PDB entry 5NAH | X-ray diffraction, 1.75 A resolution | chain A

# Chain A
Molecule: Kynurenine 3-monooxygenase
Source organism: Pseudomonas fluorescens
Notes: EC 1.14.13.9
Reference sequence: Q84HF5 (KMO_PSEFL); residues 1-461 here = UniProt positions 1-461
Amino-acid sequence (461 residues; row label = number of the first residue in the row):
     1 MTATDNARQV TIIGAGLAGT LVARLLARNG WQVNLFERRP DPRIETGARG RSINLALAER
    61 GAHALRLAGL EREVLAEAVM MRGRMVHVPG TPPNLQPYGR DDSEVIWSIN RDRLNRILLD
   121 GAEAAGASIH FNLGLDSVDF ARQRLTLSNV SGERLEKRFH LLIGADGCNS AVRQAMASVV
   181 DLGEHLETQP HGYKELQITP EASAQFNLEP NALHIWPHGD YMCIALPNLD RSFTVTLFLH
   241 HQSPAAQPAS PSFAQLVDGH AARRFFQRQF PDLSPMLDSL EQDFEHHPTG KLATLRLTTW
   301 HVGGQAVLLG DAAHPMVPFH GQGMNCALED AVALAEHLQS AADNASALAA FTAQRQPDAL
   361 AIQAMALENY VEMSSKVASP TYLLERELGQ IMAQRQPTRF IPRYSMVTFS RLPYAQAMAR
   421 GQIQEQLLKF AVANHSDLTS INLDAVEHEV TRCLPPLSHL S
Not modelled in the structure: 1-6, 376-378, 458-461
Differences from the reference sequence: engineered mutation Ser252 (Cys in Q84HF5), Ser461 (Cys in Q84HF5)
Modified / non-standard residues: Cys168 (cysteinesulfonic acid; OCS)
Curated features (UniProtKB/Swiss-Prot):
  - binding site (FAD): Leu17, Ala18, Glu37 to Arg39, Ala56, Arg111, Leu135, Asp311, Met324, Asn325
  - binding site (L-kynurenine): Arg84, Tyr98, Asn369, Tyr404
  - mutagenesis: Arg84 (R84A: Abolishes kynurenine 3-monooxygenase activity), Tyr98 (Y98A/F: Abolishes kynurenine 3-monooxygenase activity), Phe319 to His320 (Abolishes NADPH oxidase activity), His320 (H320A: Slightly decreases NADPH oxidase activity), Asn369 (N369A: Decreases kynurenine 3-monooxygenase activity; N369D: Abolishes kynurenine 3-monooxygenase activity), Glu372 (E372A/Q: Strongly decreases kynurenine 3-monooxygenase activity), Met373 (M373A: Abolishes kynurenine 3-monooxygenase activity; M373L: Decreases kynurenine 3-monooxygenase activity), Tyr404 (Y404A: Abolishes kynurenine 3-monooxygenase activity; Y404F: Decreases kynurenine 3-monooxygenase activity)
Ligand contacts:
  - 8RB (3-[5-chloranyl-6-[(1R)-1-(6-methylpyridazin-3-yl)ethoxy]-1,2-benzoxazol-3-yl]propanoic acid): Asn54, Ala56, Arg84, Tyr98, Ile106, Tyr193, Leu213, Ile215, Met222, Ile224, Leu226, Thr236, Phe238, Leu292, Pro318, Phe319, His320, Gly321, Asn369, Met373, Tyr404
  - FAD (flavin-adenine dinucleotide): Ile13, Gly14, Ala15, Gly16, Leu17, Ala18, Gly19, Phe36, Glu37, Arg38, Arg39, Ile53, Asn54, Leu55, Ala56, Arg111, Leu133, Gly134, Leu135, Ala165, Asp166, Gly167, Ala171, Tyr193, Glu195, Leu226, Leu309, Gly310, Asp311, Ala312, Gly321, Gln322, Gly323, Met324, Asn325, Ala327

# Summary
Bound to chain A: flavin-adenine dinucleotide and compound 8RB. Curated annotation (UniProt) lists 11
FAD-binding residues, 4 L-kynurenine-binding residues and 8 mutagenesis sites.
Chain A is Kynurenine 3-monooxygenase (Pseudomonas fluorescens); the structure, Pseudomonas fluorescens
kynurenine 3-monooxygenase (KMO) in complex with
3-{5-chloro-6-[(1R)-1-(6-methylpyridazin-3-yl)ethoxy]-1,2-benzoxazol-3-yl}propanoic acid, was determined by
X-ray diffraction, deposited together with 5NA5, 5NAB, 5NAE, 5NAG and 5NAK.
